PDB entry 2CN2 | X-ray diffraction, 2.10 A resolution | chain A

== Chain A ==
Molecule: Beta-1,4-xyloglucan hydrolase
Organism: Clostridium thermocellum
Notes: EC 3.2.1.151
Reference sequence: Q70DK5 (Q70DK5_CLOTM); numbering as in UniProt (aligned over 28-764)
Chain sequence (737 residues; row label = number of the first residue in the row):
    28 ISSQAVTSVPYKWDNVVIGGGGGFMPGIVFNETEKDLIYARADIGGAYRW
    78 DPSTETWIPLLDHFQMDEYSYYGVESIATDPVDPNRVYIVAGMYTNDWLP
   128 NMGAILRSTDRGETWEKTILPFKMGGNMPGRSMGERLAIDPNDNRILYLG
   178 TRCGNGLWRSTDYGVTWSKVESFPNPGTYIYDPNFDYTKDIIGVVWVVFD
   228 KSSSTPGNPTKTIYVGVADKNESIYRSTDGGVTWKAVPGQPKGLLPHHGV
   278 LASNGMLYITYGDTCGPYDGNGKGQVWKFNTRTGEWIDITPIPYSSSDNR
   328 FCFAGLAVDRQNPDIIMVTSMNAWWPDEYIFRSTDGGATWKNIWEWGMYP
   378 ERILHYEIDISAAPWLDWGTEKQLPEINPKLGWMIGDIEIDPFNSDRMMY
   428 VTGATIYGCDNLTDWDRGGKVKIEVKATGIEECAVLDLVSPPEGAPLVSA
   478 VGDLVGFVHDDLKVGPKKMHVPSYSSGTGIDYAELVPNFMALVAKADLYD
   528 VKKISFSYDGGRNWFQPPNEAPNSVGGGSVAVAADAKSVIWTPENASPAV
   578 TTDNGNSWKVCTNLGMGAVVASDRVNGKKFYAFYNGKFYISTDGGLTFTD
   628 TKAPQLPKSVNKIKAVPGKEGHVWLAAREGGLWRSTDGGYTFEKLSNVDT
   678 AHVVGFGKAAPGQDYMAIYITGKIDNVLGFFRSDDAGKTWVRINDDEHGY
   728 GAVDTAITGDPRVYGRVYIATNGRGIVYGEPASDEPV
Unresolved in the structure: 28-32, 206-217, 291-298, 524-527, 761-764
Modified positions: Mse52, Mse93, Mse120, Mse129, Mse151, Mse155, Mse160, Mse283, Mse344, Mse348, Mse375, Mse411, Mse425, Mse426, Mse496, Mse517, Mse593, Mse693 (selenomethionine; parent Met)
Bound ions: Cd2+ site 1: I55, D414, E416; Cd2+ site 2: E82, E451 (shared with 1 residue of chain C); Cd2+ site 3: D488 (shared with 1 residue of chain C)
Swiss-Prot annotation at these positions:
  - active site: D70 (Nucleophile), D480 (Proton donor)
  - mutagenesis: D70 (D70A: Loss of activity), D480 (D480A: Loss of activity)

== Summary ==
The Cd2+ site 1 is built by I55, D414 and E416. E82 and E451 coordinate Cd2+ site 2. Curated annotation
(UniProt) lists active-site residues D70 and D480 and 2 mutagenesis sites.
Chain A is Beta-1,4-xyloglucan hydrolase (Clostridium thermocellum); the structure, Crystal Structures of
Clostridium thermocellum Xyloglucanase, was determined by X-ray diffraction (same publication as 2CN3).
